6ZY3 - chains J and K of the 12 polymer chains in the assembly; structure by electron microscopy, 3.30 A resolution.

== Chain J (and K) ==
Name: YrbD protein
Organism: Escherichia coli B185
Notes: chain K of this document is another copy of the same molecule, construct and numbering; everything in this record applies to it too
UniProtKB: D6IEA5 (D6IEA5_ECOLX); residue numbers follow UniProt; this construct covers 1-183
Amino-acid sequence (183 residues; numbered 1 to 183; the number before each row is that of its first residue):
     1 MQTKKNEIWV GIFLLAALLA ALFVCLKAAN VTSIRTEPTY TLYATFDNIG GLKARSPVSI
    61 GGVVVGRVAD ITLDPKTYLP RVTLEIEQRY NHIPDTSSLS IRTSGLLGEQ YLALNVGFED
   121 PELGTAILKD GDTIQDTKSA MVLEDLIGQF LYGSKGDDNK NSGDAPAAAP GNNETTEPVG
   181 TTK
Not modelled in the structure: 1-2, 119-124, 153-183 (chain K: 1-2, 120-124, 153-183)
Reported in the primary citation:
  - mutagenesis - L143E, I147E, Y152E: decreased growth in response to chlorpromazine
  - mutagenesis - I147E: decreased stability in response to SDS
  - mutagenesis - F150E: unchanged growth in response to cellular survivability

== Chain J / chain K interface ==
Contacting residue pairs (27; chain J residue first):
  G61(J) with D47(K); N48(K); I49(K), hydrogen bond (backbone-backbone); P80(K)
  G62(J) with N48(K); I49(K); G50(K)
  V63(J) with I49(K); I71(K), hydrophobic; L73(K), hydrophobic
  Y90(J) with L73(K); Y78(K)
  N91(J) with Y78(K)
  H92(J) with Y78(K), hydrogen bond
  I101(J) with E144(K)
  R102(J) with V142(K); E144(K)
  T103(J) with E144(K), hydrogen bond (backbone-side chain)
  S104(J) with L107(K); G108(K)
  G105(J) with G108(K); L143(K)
  L106(J) with L106(K), hydrogen bond (backbone-backbone); L143(K), hydrophobic
  L107(J) with L106(K), hydrogen bond (backbone-backbone)
  L146(J) with L151(K), hydrophobic
  F150(J) with F150(K), hydrophobic
Also at the interface, not in a pair above, chain J (20 interface residues in all): K27, R89, G108, M141, Q149
Also at the interface, not in a pair above, chain K (19 interface residues in all): K27, I147, Y152

== Overview ==
20 residues of chain J face 19 of chain K across their interface, with 5 hydrogen bonds. Among the polar pairs
are H92(J)-Y78(K), T103(J)-E144(K) and G61(J)-I49(K). From the paper: L143E, I147E and Y152E of chain J reduce
growth in response to chlorpromazine; I147E of chain J reduces stability in response to SDS.
Both chains are YrbD protein (Escherichia coli B185). Entry 6ZY3 (Cryo-EM structure of MlaFEDB in complex with
phospholipid) was determined by electron microscopy, deposited together with 6ZY2, 6ZY4 and 6ZY9.
